PDB entry 8PE9 | X-ray diffraction, 3.15 A resolution | chains H and L of the 3 polymer chains in the assembly

[Chain H]
Name: PRTH-101 Fab, heavy chain
Source organism: Homo sapiens
Notes: antibody fragment or engineered binder
Chain sequence (222 residues; row label = number of the first residue in the row):
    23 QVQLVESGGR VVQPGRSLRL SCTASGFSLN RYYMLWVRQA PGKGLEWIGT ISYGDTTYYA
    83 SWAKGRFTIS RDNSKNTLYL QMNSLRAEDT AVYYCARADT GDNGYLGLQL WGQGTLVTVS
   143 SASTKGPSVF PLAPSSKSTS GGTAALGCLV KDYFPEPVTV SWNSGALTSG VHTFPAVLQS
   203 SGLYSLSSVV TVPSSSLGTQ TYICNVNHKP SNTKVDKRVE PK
Not modelled in the structure: 49-51, 157-163
Disulfides: C44-C117, C170-C226
Bound ions: Zn2+: H194 (shared with N160(L) of chain L)

[Chain L]
Name: PRTH-101 Fab, light chain
Source organism: Homo sapiens
Notes: antibody fragment or engineered binder
Chain sequence (212 residues; each row starts with the number of its first residue):
    24 IQMTQSPSSV SASVGDRVTI TCQASQSIGS VLAWYQQKPG KAPKLLISGV FDLASGVPSR
    84 FSGSGSGTDF TLTISSLQPE DFATYYCQYI PYGSSPFGGG TKVEIKRTVA APSVFIFPPS
   144 DEQLKSGTAS VVCLLNNFYP REAKVQWKVD NALQSGNSQE SVTEQDSKDS TYSLSSTLTL
   204 SKADYEKHKV YACEVTHQGL SSPVTKSFNR GE
Disulfides: C45-C110, C156-C216
Bound ions: Zn2+ site 1 near D75 (its only coordinating residue here); Zn2+ site 2: N160 (shared with H194(H) of chain H)

[How chain H and chain L interact]
Contacting residue pairs (71; chain H residue first):
  Y55(H) - Y115(L)  hydrogen bond (side chain-backbone)
  Y55(H) - G116(L)
  L57(H) - S118(L)
  V59(H) - F120(L)  hydrophobic
  Q61(H) - Q60(L)  hydrogen bond
  Q61(H) - Y109(L)  hydrogen bond
  G66(H) - Y109(L)
  L67(H) - P66(L)  hydrophobic
  L67(H) - Y109(L)
  L67(H) - F120(L)
  L67(H) - G121(L)
  W69(H) - S117(L)
  W69(H) - S118(L)
  W69(H) - P119(L)
  W69(H) - F120(L)  hydrophobic
  T72(H) - G116(L)
  T79(H) - G116(L)
  T122(H) - Y115(L)
  G123(H) - S71(L)
  G123(H) - D75(L)
  D124(H) - D75(L)  hydrogen bond (backbone-side chain)
  N125(H) - D75(L)  hydrogen bond (backbone-side chain)
  G126(H) - Y115(L)
  Y127(H) - S53(L)  hydrogen bond
  Y127(H) - V54(L)  hydrophobic
  Y127(H) - G72(L)
  L128(H) - I113(L)
  L128(H) - P114(L)
  L128(H) - Y115(L)  hydrophobic
  G129(H) - I113(L)
  L130(H) - Y58(L)  hydrogen bond (backbone-side chain)
  L130(H) - L68(L)
  L130(H) - Q111(L)
  L130(H) - I113(L)  hydrophobic
  Q131(H) - L68(L)
  W133(H) - Y58(L)
  W133(H) - P66(L)
  G134(H) - A65(L)
  F152(H) - S143(L)
  F152(H) - E145(L)
  F152(H) - Q146(L)
  P153(H) - S143(L)
  P153(H) - E145(L)
  L154(H) - F140(L)  hydrophobic
  A155(H) - F140(L)
  T165(H) - F138(L)
  A167(H) - F138(L)
  A167(H) - F140(L)
  L171(H) - Q146(L)
  K173(H) - S153(L)
  K173(H) - T202(L)
  H194(H) - N159(L)  hydrogen bond
  H194(H) - S196(L)  hydrogen bond
  T195(H) - T186(L)
  F196(H) - L157(L)  hydrophobic
  F196(H) - S184(L)
  F196(H) - T186(L)
  F196(H) - S196(L)
  F196(H) - L197(L)
  F196(H) - S198(L)
  P197(H) - S184(L)  hydrogen bond (backbone-side chain)
  P197(H) - V185(L)
  V199(H) - Q182(L)
  V199(H) - E183(L)
  V199(H) - S184(L)
  L200(H) - Q182(L)  hydrogen bond (backbone-side chain)
  Q201(H) - Q182(L)
  S209(H) - S198(L)
  V211(H) - L157(L)  hydrophobic
  T213(H) - N159(L)  hydrogen bond
  K239(H) - E145(L)  salt bridge
Also at the interface, not in a pair above, chain H (47 interface residues in all): K65, E68, Y116, A120, A166, L168, S202
Also at the interface, not in a pair above, chain L (45 interface residues in all): K64, G122, P141, T151, V155, N160, D189

[In short]
Chain H and chain L form an interface of 47 and 45 residues respectively, with 12 hydrogen bonds and 1 salt
bridge. Polar pairs include K239(H)-E145(L), Y55(H)-Y115(L) and Q61(H)-Q60(L). H194(H) and N160(L) form the
Zn2+ site 2.
Here chain H is PRTH-101 Fab, heavy chain and chain L is PRTH-101 Fab, light chain, both from Homo sapiens.
Entry 8PE9 (Complex between DDR1 DS-like domain and PRTH-101 Fab) was determined by X-ray diffraction.
